Entry 7NQ2 (X-ray diffraction, 1.74 A resolution); this record covers chain AAA.

Chain AAA:
Protein: Bromodomain-containing protein 2
From: Homo sapiens
UniProt: P25440 (BRD2_HUMAN); residues 344-455 here = UniProt positions 344-455
Amino-acid sequence (115 residues; each row starts with the number of its first residue):
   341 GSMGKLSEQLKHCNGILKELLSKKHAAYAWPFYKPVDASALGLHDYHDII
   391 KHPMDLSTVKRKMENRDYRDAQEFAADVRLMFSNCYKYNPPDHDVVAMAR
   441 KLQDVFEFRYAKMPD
Disordered / not traced: 341-343
Differences from the reference sequence: expression tag (341-343)
Small-molecule neighbours: ULE (N4-cyclopropyl-N2-methyl-6-[(1S)-1-phenylethyl]pyridine-2,4-dicarboxamide): W370, P371, F372, V376, L381, L383, C425, Y428, N429, P430, H433, D434, V435, M438
Curated features (UniProtKB/Swiss-Prot):
  - mutagenesis: V376 (V376A: Abolished binding to histone H4 acetylated at 'Lys-12' (H4K12ac)), L381 (L381A: Reduced binding to histone H4 acetylated at 'Lys-12' (H4K12ac)), L383 (L383A: Reduced binding to histone H4 acetylated at 'Lys-12' (H4K12ac)), N429 (N429A: Abolished binding to histone H4 acetylated at 'Lys-12' (H4K12ac))

Overview:
Chain AAA binds compound ULE. UniProt lists 4 mutagenesis sites.
Chain AAA is Bromodomain-containing protein 2 (Homo sapiens); the structure, C-TERMINAL BROMODOMAIN OF HUMAN
BRD2 WITH (S)-N4-cyclopropyl-N2-methyl-6-(1-phenylethyl)pyridine-2,4-dicarboxamide, was determined by X-ray
diffraction together with 7NPY, 7NPZ, 7NQ0, 7NQ1 and 7NQ3 from the same study.
